6UPN - chains A and D of the 48 polymer chains in the assembly; structure by electron microscopy, 10.00 A resolution (very low resolution: no residue pairs are listed; an interface is given only as per-side residue counts).

== Chain A (and D) ==
Name: Endophilin-B1
Source organism: Homo sapiens
Notes: chain D of this document is another copy of the same molecule, construct and numbering; everything in this record applies to it too
UniProt: Q9Y371 (SHLB1_HUMAN); residues 1-365 here = UniProt positions 1-365
Sequence (365 residues; each row starts with the number of its first residue):
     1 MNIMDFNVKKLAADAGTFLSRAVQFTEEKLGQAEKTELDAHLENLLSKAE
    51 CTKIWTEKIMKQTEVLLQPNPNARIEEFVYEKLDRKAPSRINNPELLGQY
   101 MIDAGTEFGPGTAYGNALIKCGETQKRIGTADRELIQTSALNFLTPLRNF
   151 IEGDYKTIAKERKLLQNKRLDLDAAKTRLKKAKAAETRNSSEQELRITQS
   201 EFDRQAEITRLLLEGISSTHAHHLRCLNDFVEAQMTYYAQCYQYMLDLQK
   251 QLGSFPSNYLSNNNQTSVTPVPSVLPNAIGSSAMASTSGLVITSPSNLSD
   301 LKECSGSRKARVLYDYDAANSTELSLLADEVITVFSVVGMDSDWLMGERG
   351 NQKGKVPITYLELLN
Unresolved in the structure: 1-4, 181-200, 270-365
Swiss-Prot annotation at these positions:
  - region: M1 to E37 (Required for membrane binding), M1 to L30 (Membrane-binding amphipathic helix)
  - modified residue: M1 (N-acetylmethionine), T145 (Phosphothreonine)
  - mutagenesis: V8 (V8M: Abolishes interaction with BAX), T145 (T145A: Reduced CDK5-mediated phosphorylation and impaired dimerization; T145E: Spontaneous dimerization)

== How chain A and chain D interact ==
At this resolution (10 A) residue pairs are not listed: 6 residues of chain A and 5 of chain D lie at the interface.

== In short ==
6 residues of chain A face 5 of chain D across their interface. Curated annotation (UniProt) lists 2
mutagenesis sites on chain A.
Both chains are Endophilin-B1 (Homo sapiens). Entry 6UPN (Endophilin B1 helical scaffold) was determined by
electron microscopy, deposited together with 6UP6.
